7B9V - chains A and E of the 50 polymer chains in the assembly; structure by electron microscopy, 2.80 A resolution.

[Chain A]
Protein: Pre-mRNA-splicing factor 8
From: Saccharomyces cerevisiae
UniProt: P33334 (PRP8_YEAST); residues 1-2413 here = UniProt positions 1-2413
Chain sequence (2413 residues; numbered 1 to 2413; the number before each row is that of its first residue):
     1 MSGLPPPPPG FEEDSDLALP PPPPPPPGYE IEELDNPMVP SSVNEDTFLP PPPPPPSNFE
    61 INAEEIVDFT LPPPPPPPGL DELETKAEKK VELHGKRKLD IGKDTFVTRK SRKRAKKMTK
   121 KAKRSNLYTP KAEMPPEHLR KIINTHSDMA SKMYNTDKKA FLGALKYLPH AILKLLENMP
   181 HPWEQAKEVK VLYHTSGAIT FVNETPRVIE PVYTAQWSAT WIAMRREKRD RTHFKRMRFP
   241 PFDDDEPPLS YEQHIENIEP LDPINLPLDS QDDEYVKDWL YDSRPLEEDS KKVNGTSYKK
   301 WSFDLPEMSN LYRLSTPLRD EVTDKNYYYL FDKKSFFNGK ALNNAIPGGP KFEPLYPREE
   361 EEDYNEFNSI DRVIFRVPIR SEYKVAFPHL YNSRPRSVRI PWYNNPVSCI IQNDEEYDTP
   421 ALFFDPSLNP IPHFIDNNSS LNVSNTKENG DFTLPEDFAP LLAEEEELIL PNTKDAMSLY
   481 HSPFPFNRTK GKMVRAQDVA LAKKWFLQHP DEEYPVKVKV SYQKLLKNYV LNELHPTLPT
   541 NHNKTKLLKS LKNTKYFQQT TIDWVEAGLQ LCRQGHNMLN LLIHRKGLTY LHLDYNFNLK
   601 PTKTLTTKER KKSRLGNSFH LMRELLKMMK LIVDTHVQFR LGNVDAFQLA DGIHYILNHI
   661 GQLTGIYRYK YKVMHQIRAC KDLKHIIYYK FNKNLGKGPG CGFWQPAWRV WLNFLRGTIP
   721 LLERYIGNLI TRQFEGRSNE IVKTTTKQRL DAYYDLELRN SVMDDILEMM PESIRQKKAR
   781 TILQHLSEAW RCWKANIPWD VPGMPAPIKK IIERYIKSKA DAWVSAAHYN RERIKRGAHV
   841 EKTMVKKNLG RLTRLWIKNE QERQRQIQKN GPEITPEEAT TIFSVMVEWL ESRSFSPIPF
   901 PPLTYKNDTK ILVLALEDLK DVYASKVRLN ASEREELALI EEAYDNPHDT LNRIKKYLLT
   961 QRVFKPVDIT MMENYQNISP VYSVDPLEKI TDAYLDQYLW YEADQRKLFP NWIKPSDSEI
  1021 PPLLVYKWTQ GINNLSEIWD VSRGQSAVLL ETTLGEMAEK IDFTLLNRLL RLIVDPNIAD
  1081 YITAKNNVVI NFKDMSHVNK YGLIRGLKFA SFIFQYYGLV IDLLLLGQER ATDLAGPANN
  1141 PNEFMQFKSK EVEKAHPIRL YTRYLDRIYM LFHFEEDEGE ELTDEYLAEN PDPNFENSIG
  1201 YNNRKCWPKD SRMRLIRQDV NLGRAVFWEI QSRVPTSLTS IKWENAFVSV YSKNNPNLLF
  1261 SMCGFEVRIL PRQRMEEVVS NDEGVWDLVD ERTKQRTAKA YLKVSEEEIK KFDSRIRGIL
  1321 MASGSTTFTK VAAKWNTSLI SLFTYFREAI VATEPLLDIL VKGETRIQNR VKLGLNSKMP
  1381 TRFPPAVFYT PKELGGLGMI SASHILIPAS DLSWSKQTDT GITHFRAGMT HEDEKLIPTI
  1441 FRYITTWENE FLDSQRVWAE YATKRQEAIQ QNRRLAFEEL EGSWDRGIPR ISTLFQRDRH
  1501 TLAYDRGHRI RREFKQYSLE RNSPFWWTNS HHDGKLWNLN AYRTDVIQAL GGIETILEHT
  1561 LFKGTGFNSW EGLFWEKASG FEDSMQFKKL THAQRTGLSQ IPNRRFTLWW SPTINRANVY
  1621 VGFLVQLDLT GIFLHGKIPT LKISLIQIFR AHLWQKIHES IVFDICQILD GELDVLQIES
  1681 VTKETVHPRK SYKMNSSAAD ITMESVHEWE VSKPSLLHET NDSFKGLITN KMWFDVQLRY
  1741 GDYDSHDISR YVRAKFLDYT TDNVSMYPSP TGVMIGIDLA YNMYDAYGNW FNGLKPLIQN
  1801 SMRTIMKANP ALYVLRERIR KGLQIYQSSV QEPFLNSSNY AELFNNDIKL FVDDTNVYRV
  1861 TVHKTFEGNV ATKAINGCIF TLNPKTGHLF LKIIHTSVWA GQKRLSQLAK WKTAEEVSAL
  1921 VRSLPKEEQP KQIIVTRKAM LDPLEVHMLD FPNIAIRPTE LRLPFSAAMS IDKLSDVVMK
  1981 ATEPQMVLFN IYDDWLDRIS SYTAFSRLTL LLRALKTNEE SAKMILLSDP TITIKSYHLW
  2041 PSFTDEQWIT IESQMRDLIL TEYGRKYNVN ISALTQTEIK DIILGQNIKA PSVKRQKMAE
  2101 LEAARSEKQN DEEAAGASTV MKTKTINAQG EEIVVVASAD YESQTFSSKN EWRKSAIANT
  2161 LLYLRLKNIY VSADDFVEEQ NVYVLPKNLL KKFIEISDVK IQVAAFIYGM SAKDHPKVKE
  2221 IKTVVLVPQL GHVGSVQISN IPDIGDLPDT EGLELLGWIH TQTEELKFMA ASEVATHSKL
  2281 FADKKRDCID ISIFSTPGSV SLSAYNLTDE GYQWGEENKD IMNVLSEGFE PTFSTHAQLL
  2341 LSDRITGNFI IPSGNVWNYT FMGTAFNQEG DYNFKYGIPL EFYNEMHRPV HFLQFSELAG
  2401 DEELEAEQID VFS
Not modelled in the structure: 1-125, 435-450, 2088-2150, 2396-2413
Residues lining bound ligands: D-chiro inositol hexakisphosphate (KGN): Arg236, Lys517, Tyr655, His659, Lys684, His685, Tyr688, Tyr689, Asn692, Lys697, Gly698, Pro699
Swiss-Prot annotation at these positions:
  - region: Met1585 to Leu1598 (Important for branch point selection)
  - mutagenesis: His1658 (H1658S: No effect on viability), Glu1684 (E1684Q: No effect on viability), His1687 (H1687S: No effect on viability), Asp1700 (D1700N: No effect on viability), Asp1735 (D1735N: No effect on viability), Asp1853 (D1853A: Alters protein folding. Severely impaired growth. Strongly reduced growth at 35 degrees Celsius; when associated with A-1854; D1853N: Reduced growth at 30 degrees Celsius ...), Asp1854 (D1854A: Reduced growth at 30 degrees Celsius. Strongly reduced growth at 16 degrees Celsius. Strongly reduced growth at 35 degrees Celsius; when associated with A-1853 ...), Thr1855 (T1855A: Reduced growth at 30 degrees Celsius. Strongly reduced growth at 16 degrees Celsius), Thr1936 (T1936A: Reduced growth at 30 degrees Celsius. Strongly reduced growth at 16 degrees Celsius), Arg1937 (R1937K: Severely impaired growth. Reduced growth at 30 degrees Celsius. Strongly reduced growth at 16 degrees Celsius)

[Chain E]
Molecule: 5' exon of UBC4 mRNA
Sequence (47 nucleotides; row label = number of the first residue in the row; numbers below 1 keep their minus sign (A-47 is residue -47)):
   -47 AUGUCUUCUU CUAAACGUAU UGCUAAAGAA CUAAGUGAUC UAGAAAG
Not modelled in the structure: -47 to -15
Bound ions: Mg2+: G-1 (shared with 2 residues of chain 6; 1 residue of chain I)

[Chain A / chain E interface]
Contacting residue pairs (34; chain A residue first):
  Pro347(A) - G-11(E)  base contact
  Pro347(A) - A-10(E)  sugar contact
  Lys351(A) - A-10(E)  hydrogen bond to the phosphate
  Lys351(A) - U-9(E)  salt bridge to the phosphate
  Val516(A) - U-9(E)  base contact
  Val520(A) - U-9(E)  sugar contact
  Gln523(A) - U-9(E)  hydrogen bond to the phosphate
  Lys524(A) - C-8(E)  salt bridge to the phosphate
  Lys524(A) - U-7(E)  phosphate contact
  Arg614(A) - A-2(E)  sugar contact
  Arg614(A) - G-1(E)  salt bridge to the phosphate
  Tyr667(A) - G-5(E)  sugar contact
  Tyr667(A) - A-4(E)  hydrogen bond to the phosphate
  Arg668(A) - G-5(E)  hydrogen bond to the base
  Arg668(A) - A-4(E)  salt bridge to the phosphate
  Tyr671(A) - A-6(E)  sugar contact
  Tyr671(A) - G-5(E)  stacking on the base
  Met674(A) - A-6(E)  sugar contact
  Arg678(A) - A-6(E)  hydrogen bond to the base
  Asn1376(A) - G-5(E)  sugar contact
  Ser1377(A) - G-5(E)  hydrogen bond to the phosphate
  Lys1378(A) - A-6(E)  salt bridge to the phosphate
  Lys1378(A) - G-5(E)  hydrogen bond to the phosphate
  Met1379(A) - A-6(E)  phosphate contact
  Met1379(A) - G-5(E)  phosphate contact
  Pro1380(A) - U-7(E)  base contact
  Pro1380(A) - A-6(E)  base contact
  His1424(A) - A-10(E)  hydrogen bond to the base
  Thr1430(A) - C-8(E)  base contact
  Tyr1620(A) - A-6(E)  stacking on the base
  Val1621(A) - A-6(E)  sugar contact
  Gly1636(A) - A-4(E)  phosphate contact
  Lys1637(A) - A-4(E)  hydrogen bond to the phosphate
  Lys1637(A) - A-3(E)  salt bridge to the phosphate
Also at the interface, not in a pair above, chain A (26 interface residues in all): Glu382, Arg1382, Phe1623

[Overview]
The interface between chain A and chain E involves 26 residues on one side and 11 on the other, with 9
hydrogen bonds, 6 salt bridges and 2 aromatic stacking contacts. Polar contacts include Arg668(A)-G-5(E),
Arg678(A)-A-6(E) and His1424(A)-A-10(E). Ligands of chain A: D-chiro inositol hexakisphosphate.
Chain A is Pre-mRNA-splicing factor 8 (Saccharomyces cerevisiae) and chain E is 5' exon of UBC4 mRNA; the
structure, Yeast C complex spliceosome at 2.8 Angstrom resolution with Prp18/Slu7 bound, was determined by
electron microscopy.
